PDB entry 2EXL | X-ray diffraction, 2.35 A resolution | chains A and B

# Chain A (and B)
Protein: Endoplasmin
Source organism: Canis lupus familiaris
Notes: engineered mutation(s): Sequence residues 287-327 were deleted and replaced by four glycines; chain B of this document is another copy of the same molecule, construct and numbering; everything in this record applies to it too
UniProtKB: P41148 (ENPL_CANFA); residue numbers follow UniProt; this construct covers 69-286, 328-337
Sequence (236 residues; row label = number of the first residue in the row; note: 37 numbers in that range are skipped by the numbering (no residue carries them; nothing is unmodelled there)):
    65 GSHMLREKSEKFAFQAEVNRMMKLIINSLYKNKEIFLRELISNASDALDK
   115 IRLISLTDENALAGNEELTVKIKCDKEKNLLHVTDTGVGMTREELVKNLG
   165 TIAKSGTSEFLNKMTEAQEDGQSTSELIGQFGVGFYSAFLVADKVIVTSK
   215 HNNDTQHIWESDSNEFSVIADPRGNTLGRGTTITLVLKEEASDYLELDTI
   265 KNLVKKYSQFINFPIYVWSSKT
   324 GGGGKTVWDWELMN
Not modelled in the structure: 65-71, 168-186, 324-327 (chain B: 65-72, 167-186, 324-327)
Differences from the reference sequence: cloning artifact (65-68)
UniProt features mapped onto this chain:
  - binding site (ATP): Asn107, Asp149, Asn162, Phe199
  - modified residue: Lys168 (N6-(2-hydroxyisobutyryl)lysine), Ser172 (Phosphoserine)
  - glycosylation (N-linked (GlcNAc...) asparagine): Asn107, Asn217
  - mutagenesis: Glu103 (E103A: Loss of ATPase activity)
Ligand contacts: geldanamycin (GDM): Asn107, Ala108, Asp110, Ala111, Lys114, Asp149, Val152, Met154, Glu158, Asn162, Leu163, Gly196, Val197, Gly198, Phe199, Tyr200, Thr245, Ile247
What the authors report for this chain:
  - conformationally variable residues (loop rearrangement): Gly196, Gly198
  - binding site for geldanamycin: Leu104, Asn107, Asp110, Lys114, Asp149, Met154, Leu163, Gly196, Val197, Gly198, Phe199

# How chain A and chain B interact
Residue-residue contacts (17):
  Ala77(A) with Ala77(B), hydrophobic
  Ala80(A) with Asn228(B); Glu229(B)
  Asn83(A) with Asn228(B), hydrogen bond (side chain-backbone)
  Arg84(A) with Asp226(B), salt bridge; Asn228(B); Glu229(B), salt bridge
  Lys87(A) with Ser227(B), hydrogen bond; Asn228(B), hydrogen bond
  Asp226(A) with Arg84(B), salt bridge
  Ser227(A) with Lys87(B), hydrogen bond
  Asn228(A) with Ala80(B); Asn83(B), hydrogen bond (backbone-side chain); Arg84(B); Lys87(B), hydrogen bond
  Glu229(A) with Ala80(B); Arg84(B), salt bridge

# Overview
Chain A and chain B each contribute 9 residues to their interface, with 6 hydrogen bonds and 4 salt bridges.
Polar pairs include Arg84(A)-Asp226(B), Arg84(A)-Glu229(B) and Asn83(A)-Asn228(B). Bound to chain A:
geldanamycin. The paper reports a binding site for geldanamycin at Leu104(A), Asn107(A) and Asp110(A) among
others; conformational variability at Gly196(A) and Gly198(A).
Both chains are Endoplasmin (Canis lupus familiaris). Entry 2EXL (GRP94 N-terminal Domain bound to
geldanamycin) was determined by X-ray diffraction, deposited together with 2GFD.
